8YC0 - chains d and e of the 8 polymer chains in the assembly; structure by electron microscopy, 4.12 A resolution (low resolution: residue-level contacts below are approximate; hydrogen-bond / salt-bridge calls are withheld).

Chain d:
Protein: T-cell surface glycoprotein CD3 delta chain
Source organism: Homo sapiens
UniProtKB: P04234 (CD3D_HUMAN); residues 1-171 here = UniProt positions 1-171
Amino-acid sequence (171 residues; each row starts with the number of its first residue):
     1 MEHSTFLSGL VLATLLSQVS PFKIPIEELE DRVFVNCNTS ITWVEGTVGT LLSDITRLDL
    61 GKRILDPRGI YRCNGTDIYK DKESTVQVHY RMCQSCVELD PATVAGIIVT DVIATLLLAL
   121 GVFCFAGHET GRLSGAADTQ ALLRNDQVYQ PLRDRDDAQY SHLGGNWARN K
Not modelled in the structure: 1-21, 127-171
Disulfide bonds: C37-C73, C93-C96
UniProt features mapped onto this chain:
  - modified residue (Phosphotyrosine): Y149, Y160
  - glycosylation (N-linked (GlcNAc...) asparagine): N38, N74

Chain e:
Protein: T-cell surface glycoprotein CD3 epsilon chain
Source organism: Homo sapiens
UniProtKB: P07766 (CD3E_HUMAN); residues 1-207 here = UniProt positions 1-207
Amino-acid sequence (207 residues; each row starts with the number of its first residue):
     1 MQSGTHWRVL GLCLLSVGVW GQDGNEEMGG ITQTPYKVSI SGTTVILTCP QYPGSEILWQ
    61 HNDKNIGGDE DDKNIGSDED HLSLKEFSEL EQSGYYVCYP RGSKPEDANF YLYLRARVCE
   121 NCMEMDVMSV ATIVIVDICI TGGLLLLVYY WSKNRKAKAK PVTRGAGAGG RQRGQNKERP
   181 PPVPNPDYEP IRKGQRDLYS GLNQRRI
Not modelled in the structure: 1-32, 154-207
Disulfide bonds: C49-C98, C119-C122

How chain d and chain e interact:
Pairs across the interface - 45 pairs, chain d then chain e:
  K23(d) with Y95(e); Y111(e)
  I24(d) with Y95(e)
  I26(d) with Y95(e); Y113(e)
  E45(d) with Q33(e); P35(e)
  D66(d) with E124(e)
  I70(d) with P35(e); F110(e)
  E83(d) with N109(e)
  T85(d) with N109(e); F110(e); Y111(e)
  V86(d) with Y111(e)
  Q87(d) with Y111(e); L112(e); Y113(e)
  V88(d) with Y113(e)
  H89(d) with Y113(e); L114(e); R115(e)
  Y90(d) with Y113(e); R115(e)
  R91(d) with I40(e); R115(e); A116(e); E124(e)
  M92(d) with R115(e)
  C93(d) with E124(e)
  S95(d) with M125(e)
  C96(d) with M123(e); E124(e)
  V97(d) with C122(e); M123(e)
  E98(d) with C122(e)
  L99(d) with N121(e); C122(e)
  D111(d) with D137(e)
  T115(d) with L144(e)
  L118(d) with L145(e)
  A119(d) with L144(e)
  V122(d) with V148(e)
  F123(d) with W151(e)
  A126(d) with S152(e)
Also at the interface, not in a pair above, chain d (31 interface residues in all): P25, S84, P101
Also at the interface, not in a pair above, chain e (25 interface residues in all): R117, T141

Overview:
The interface between chain d and chain e involves 31 residues on one side and 25 on the other.
Chain d is T-cell surface glycoprotein CD3 delta chain and chain e is T-cell surface glycoprotein CD3 epsilon
chain, both from Homo sapiens; the structure, T cell receptor V delta2 V gamma9 in GDN, was determined by
electron microscopy (same publication as 8JBV, 8JC0, 8JCB, 8WXE, 8WY0 and 8WYI).
